Entry 6OIC (X-ray diffraction, 2.21 A resolution); this record covers chains A and B.

== Chain A (and B) ==
Protein: Sulfide:quinone oxidoreductase, mitochondrial
Organism: Homo sapiens
Notes: EC 1.8.5.-; chain B of this document is another copy of the same molecule, construct and numbering; everything in this record applies to it too
Reference sequence: Q9Y6N5 (SQOR_HUMAN); numbering as in UniProt (aligned over 42-450)
Chain sequence (418 residues; row label = number of the first residue in the row):
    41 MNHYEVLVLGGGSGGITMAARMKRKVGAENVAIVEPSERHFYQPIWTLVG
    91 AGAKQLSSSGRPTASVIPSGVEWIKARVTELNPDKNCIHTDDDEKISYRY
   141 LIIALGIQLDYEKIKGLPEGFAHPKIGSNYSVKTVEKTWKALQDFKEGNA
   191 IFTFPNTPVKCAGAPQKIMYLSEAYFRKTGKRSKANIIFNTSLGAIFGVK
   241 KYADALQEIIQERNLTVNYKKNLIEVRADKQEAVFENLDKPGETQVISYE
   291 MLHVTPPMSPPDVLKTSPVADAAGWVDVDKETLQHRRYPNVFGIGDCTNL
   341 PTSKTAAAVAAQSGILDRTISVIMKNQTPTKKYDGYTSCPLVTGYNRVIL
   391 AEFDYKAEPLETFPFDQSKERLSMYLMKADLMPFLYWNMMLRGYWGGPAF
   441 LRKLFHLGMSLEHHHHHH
Not modelled in the structure: 448-458 (chain B: 41, 447-458)
Sequence notes: initiating methionine (41); expression tag (451-458)
UniProt features mapped onto this chain:
  - active site (Cysteine persulfide intermediate): Cys-201, Cys-379
  - binding site (FAD): Ser-53, Gly-54, Glu-75, Gln-83, Val-118, Asp-336, Lys-344 to Ala-347
  - modified residue: Lys-173 (N6-acetyllysine), Ser-343 (Phosphoserine)
  - natural variant: Glu-213 (E213K: In SQORD)
Glycans and other covalent adducts: hydrosulfuric acid (H2S) linked to Cys-201
Residues lining bound ligands:
  - FAD (flavin-adenine dinucleotide): Gly-50, Gly-51, Gly-52, Ser-53, Gly-54, Gly-55, Val-74, Glu-75, Pro-76, Ser-77, Gln-83, Pro-84, Trp-86, Thr-87, Ala-116, Arg-117, Val-118, Ala-144, Leu-145, Gly-146, Asn-169, Tyr-170, Lys-200, Ala-204, Lys-207, Val-303, Ile-334, Gly-335, Asp-336, Cys-337, Lys-344, Thr-345, Ala-346, Ala-347, Val-349, Ser-378, Pro-380, Lys-418
  - hydrosulfuric acid (H2S): Lys-207, Thr-345, Ser-378, Cys-379, Pro-380
  - ubiquinone-1 (UQ1), molecule 1: Tyr-82, Pro-84, Ala-346, Ala-347, Ala-350, Tyr-376, Ser-378, Pro-380, Leu-390, Glu-392, Thr-402, Phe-403, Met-417, Met-422, Met-430, Trp-435, Gly-437, Pro-438
  - ubiquinone-1 (UQ1), molecule 2: Gln-247, Ile-250, Gln-251, Leu-255, Thr-256, Val-257, Asn-258, Tyr-259
  - ubiquinone-1 (UQ1), molecule 3: Lys-371, Tyr-434, Trp-435, Gly-436, Gly-437, Ala-439, Phe-440
What the authors report for this chain:
  - binding site for hydrosulfuric acid: Cys-201, Lys-207
  - catalytic residues: Lys-207 (proposed by the authors, not directly observed)

== Chain A / chain B interface ==
Pairs across the interface (45; chain A residue first):
  Asp-150(A) with Ala-312(B)
  Glu-152(A) with Arg-327(B)
  Lys-153(A) with Ser-307(B), hydrogen bond (side chain-backbone); Ala-310(B), hydrogen bond (side chain-backbone); Asp-311(B); Ala-312(B); Asp-317(B); Arg-327(B)
  Lys-155(A) with Arg-326(B), hydrogen bond (side chain-backbone); Arg-327(B)
  Thr-197(A) with Ala-312(B)
  Ile-264(A) with Arg-326(B)
  Glu-276(A) with Lys-320(B), salt bridge; Arg-326(B), salt bridge
  Pro-281(A) with Pro-341(B), hydrophobic; Tyr-395(B), hydrophobic
  Gly-282(A) with Lys-320(B); Glu-321(B)
  Pro-297(A) with Ala-312(B), hydrophobic
  Ser-299(A) with Ala-312(B)
  Asp-302(A) with Thr-306(B)
  Lys-305(A) with Lys-305(B); Ala-312(B)
  Thr-306(A) with Asp-302(B)
  Ser-307(A) with Lys-153(B), hydrogen bond (backbone-side chain)
  Pro-308(A) with Lys-153(B)
  Ala-310(A) with Lys-153(B), hydrogen bond (backbone-side chain)
  Asp-311(A) with Lys-153(B)
  Ala-312(A) with Asp-150(B); Lys-153(B); Thr-197(B); Pro-297(B), hydrophobic; Ser-299(B)
  Asp-317(A) with Lys-153(B)
  Lys-320(A) with Glu-276(B), salt bridge; Gly-282(B)
  Glu-321(A) with Gly-282(B)
  Arg-326(A) with Lys-155(B); Ile-264(B); Glu-276(B), salt bridge
  Arg-327(A) with Glu-152(B); Lys-153(B); Lys-155(B)
  Pro-341(A) with Pro-281(B), hydrophobic
  Tyr-395(A) with Pro-281(B), hydrophobic
Other interface residues (no listed pair), chain A (28 interface residues in all): Ile-154, Met-298
Other interface residues (no listed pair), chain B (27 interface residues in all): Met-298, Pro-308

== Overview ==
28 residues of chain A face 27 of chain B across their interface; the contacts include 5 hydrogen bonds and 4
salt bridges. Polar pairs include Glu-276(A)/Lys-320(B), Glu-276(A)/Arg-326(B) and Lys-153(A)/Ser-307(B). From
the paper: the catalytic residue Lys-207(A); a binding site for hydrosulfuric acid at Cys-201(A) and
Lys-207(A).
Both chains are Sulfide:quinone oxidoreductase, mitochondrial (Homo sapiens). Entry 6OIC (Crystal structure of
human Sulfide Quinone Oxidoreductase in complex with coenzyme Q (sulfite soaked)) was determined by X-ray
diffraction together with 6OI5, 6OI6 and 6OIB from the same study.
